Entry 4XSY (X-ray diffraction, 4.01 A resolution (low resolution: residue-level contacts below are approximate; hydrogen-bond / salt-bridge calls are withheld)); this record covers chains A and B of the 6 polymer chains in the assembly.

[Chain A (and B)]
Protein: DNA-directed RNA polymerase subunit alpha
From: Escherichia coli O139:H28 (strain E24377A / ETEC)
Notes: EC 2.7.7.6; chain B of this document is another copy of the same molecule, construct and numbering; everything in this record applies to it too
UniProtKB: A7ZSI4 (RPOA_ECO24); residue numbers follow UniProt; this construct covers 1-234
Chain sequence (239 residues; row label = number of the first residue in the row):
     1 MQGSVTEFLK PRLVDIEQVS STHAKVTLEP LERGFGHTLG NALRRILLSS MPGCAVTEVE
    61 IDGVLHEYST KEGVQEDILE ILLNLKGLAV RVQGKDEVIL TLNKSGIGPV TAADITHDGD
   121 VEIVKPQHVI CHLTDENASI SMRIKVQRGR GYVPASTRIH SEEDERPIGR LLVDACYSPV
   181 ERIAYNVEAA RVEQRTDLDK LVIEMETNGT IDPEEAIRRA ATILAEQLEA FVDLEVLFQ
Unresolved in the structure: 1-7, 232-239 (chain B: 1-5, 161-171, 237-239)
Sequence notes: expression tag (235-239)

[How chain A and chain B interact]
Contacting residue pairs (52; chain A residue first):
  Phe8(A) - Arg150(B)
  Leu9(A) - Gln227(B)
  Lys10(A) - Glu226(B)
  Pro11(A) - Gln227(B)
  Pro11(A) - Ala230(B)
  Pro11(A) - Phe231(B)
  Arg12(A) - Ala230(B)
  Leu13(A) - Phe231(B)
  Leu28(A) - Phe231(B)
  Gly34(A) - Arg45(B)
  Phe35(A) - Ser50(B)
  Phe35(A) - Gln227(B)
  His37(A) - Arg45(B)
  Thr38(A) - Ala42(B)
  Thr38(A) - Arg45(B)
  Thr38(A) - Ile46(B)
  Leu39(A) - Gln227(B)
  Asn41(A) - Asn41(B)
  Ala42(A) - Thr38(B)
  Arg45(A) - Gly34(B)
  Arg45(A) - His37(B)
  Arg45(A) - Thr38(B)
  Ile46(A) - Phe35(B)
  Ile46(A) - Thr38(B)
  Ser49(A) - Phe35(B)
  Ser50(A) - Phe8(B)
  Ser50(A) - Phe35(B)
  Arg150(A) - Thr6(B)
  Arg150(A) - Glu7(B)
  Arg150(A) - Phe8(B)
  Arg150(A) - Glu32(B)
  His160(A) - Gln194(B)
  Arg218(A) - Phe231(B)
  Ala221(A) - Leu228(B)
  Thr222(A) - Val232(B)
  Ile223(A) - Phe8(B)
  Ile223(A) - Phe35(B)
  Leu224(A) - Leu224(B)
  Leu224(A) - Leu228(B)
  Ala225(A) - Leu228(B)
  Glu226(A) - Lys10(B)
  Gln227(A) - Leu9(B)
  Gln227(A) - Lys10(B)
  Gln227(A) - Pro11(B)
  Gln227(A) - Leu31(B)
  Gln227(A) - Phe35(B)
  Leu228(A) - Ala221(B)
  Leu228(A) - Leu224(B)
  Glu229(A) - Lys10(B)
  Glu229(A) - Arg12(B)
  Phe231(A) - Arg218(B)
  Phe231(A) - Ala221(B)
Other interface residues (no listed pair), chain A (34 interface residues in all): Arg148, Gly149, Ala230
Other interface residues (no listed pair), chain B (37 interface residues in all): Leu39, Leu43, Ile217, Thr222, Ile223, Glu229, Asp233, Glu235

[Overview]
Chain A and chain B form an interface of 34 and 37 residues respectively.
Chain A and chain B are both DNA-directed RNA polymerase subunit alpha (Escherichia coli O139:H28 (strain
E24377A / ETEC)); the structure, Crystal structure of CBR 9379 bound to Escherichia coli RNA polymerase
holoenzyme, was determined by X-ray diffraction (same publication as 4XSX and 4XSZ).
